PDB entry 8W5U | electron microscopy, 3.90 A resolution | chains L and H of the 4 polymer chains in the assembly

== Chain L ==
Molecule: Light chain of Ab40
From: Mus musculus
Sequence (115 residues; each row starts with the number of its first residue):
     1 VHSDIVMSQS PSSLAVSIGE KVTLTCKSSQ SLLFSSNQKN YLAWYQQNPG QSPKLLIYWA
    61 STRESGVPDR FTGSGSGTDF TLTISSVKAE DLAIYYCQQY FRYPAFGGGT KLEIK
Disordered / not traced: 1-4, 111-115

== Chain H ==
Molecule: Heavy chain of Ab40
From: Mus musculus
Sequence (121 residues; each row starts with the number of its first residue):
     1 VHSEVQLQQS GPELVKSGTS VKLSCKASGY SFTDHSLHWV KQSHGESLEW IGYFSPNNGG
    61 TIYNQKFMGK ATLTVDRSSS TAYMDLHNLT SADSAVYFCS TGWDYGPFDS WGQGTTLTVS
   121 S
Disordered / not traced: 1-4, 118-121
Disulfide bonds: Cys25-Cys99

== Interface between chain L and chain H ==
Pairs across the interface (23; chain L residue first):
  Tyr45(L) with Pro107(H); Phe108(H), hydrogen bond (side chain-backbone); Trp111(H), hydrophobic
  Ser52(L) with Phe98(H); Trp111(H); Gly112(H)
  Pro53(L) with Trp111(H), hydrophobic
  Leu55(L) with Pro107(H), hydrophobic; Phe108(H)
  Tyr96(L) with Gly45(H); Glu46(H); Ser47(H); Leu48(H), hydrophobic
  Gln98(L) with Phe108(H)
  Tyr100(L) with Tyr105(H); Gly106(H); Pro107(H)
  Phe101(L) with Tyr105(H), hydrophobic
  Arg102(L) with Tyr105(H), hydrogen bond
  Pro104(L) with Trp50(H), hydrophobic
  Phe106(L) with Val40(H), hydrophobic; Leu48(H)
  Gly108(L) with Glu46(H)
Other interface residues (no listed pair), chain L (16 interface residues in all): Tyr41, Ala43, Tyr58, Tyr103
Other interface residues (no listed pair), chain H (16 interface residues in all): Gln42, Gln65, Asp109

== In short ==
Chain L and chain H each contribute 16 residues to their interface, with 2 hydrogen bonds. Among the polar
pairs are Tyr45(L)-Phe108(H) and Arg102(L)-Tyr105(H).
Here chain L is Light chain of Ab40 and chain H is Heavy chain of Ab40, both from Mus musculus. Entry 8W5U
(Cryo-EM structure of QbN10F-Ab40) was determined by electron microscopy, deposited together with 8W5D, 8W5E,
8W5F, 8W5G, 8W5L, 8W5M and 8 further entries.
